PDB entry 8WOC | electron microscopy, 3.28 A resolution | chains K and P of the 13 polymer chains in the assembly

# Chain K (and P)
Protein: SIR2-like domain-containing protein
Source organism: Paenibacillus sp. 453mf
Notes: chain P of this document is another copy of the same molecule, construct and numbering; everything in this record applies to it too
UniProtKB: A0A1I6T0R8 (A0A1I6T0R8_9BACL); numbering as in UniProt (aligned over 1-381)
Amino-acid sequence (381 residues; row label = number of the first residue in the row):
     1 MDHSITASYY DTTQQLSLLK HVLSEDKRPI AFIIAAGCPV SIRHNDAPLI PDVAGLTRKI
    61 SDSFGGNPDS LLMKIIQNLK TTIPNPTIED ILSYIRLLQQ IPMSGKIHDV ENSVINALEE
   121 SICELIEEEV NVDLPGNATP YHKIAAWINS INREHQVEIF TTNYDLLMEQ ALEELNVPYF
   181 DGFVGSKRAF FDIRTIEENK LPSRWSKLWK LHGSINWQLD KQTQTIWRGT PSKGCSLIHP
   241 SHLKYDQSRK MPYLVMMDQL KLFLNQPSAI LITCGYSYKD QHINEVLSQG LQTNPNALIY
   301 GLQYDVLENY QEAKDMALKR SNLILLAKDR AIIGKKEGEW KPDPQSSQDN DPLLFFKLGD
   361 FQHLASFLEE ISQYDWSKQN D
Disordered / not traced: 1-10, 64-71, 339-358, 374-381 (chain P: 1-7, 65-69, 246-250, 342-353, 374-381)

# Chain K / chain P interface
Contacting residue pairs - 4 pairs, chain K then chain P:
  Leu97(K) - Gln100(P)
  Lys106(K) - Lys106(P)
  Ile107(K) - Met103(P)
  Ile107(K) - Lys106(P)
Also at the interface, not in a pair above, chain K (4 interface residues in all): Gln247
Also at the interface, not in a pair above, chain P (6 interface residues in all): Leu97, Ile101, His282

# Summary
The interface between chain K and chain P involves 4 residues on one side and 6 on the other.
Both chains are SIR2-like domain-containing protein (Paenibacillus sp. 453mf). Entry 8WOC (Cryo-EM structure
of SIR2/HerA complex) was determined by electron microscopy.
